PDB entry 4RJJ | X-ray diffraction, 2.34 A resolution | chains A and D of the 4 polymer chains in the assembly

== Chain A (and D) ==
Name: Acetolactate synthase
From: Bacillus subtilis
Notes: EC 4.1.3.18; chain D of this document is another copy of the same molecule, construct and numbering; everything in this record applies to it too
Reference sequence: V5MX36 (V5MX36_BACIU); residue numbers follow UniProt; this construct covers 1-571
Amino-acid sequence (571 residues; row label = number of the first residue in the row):
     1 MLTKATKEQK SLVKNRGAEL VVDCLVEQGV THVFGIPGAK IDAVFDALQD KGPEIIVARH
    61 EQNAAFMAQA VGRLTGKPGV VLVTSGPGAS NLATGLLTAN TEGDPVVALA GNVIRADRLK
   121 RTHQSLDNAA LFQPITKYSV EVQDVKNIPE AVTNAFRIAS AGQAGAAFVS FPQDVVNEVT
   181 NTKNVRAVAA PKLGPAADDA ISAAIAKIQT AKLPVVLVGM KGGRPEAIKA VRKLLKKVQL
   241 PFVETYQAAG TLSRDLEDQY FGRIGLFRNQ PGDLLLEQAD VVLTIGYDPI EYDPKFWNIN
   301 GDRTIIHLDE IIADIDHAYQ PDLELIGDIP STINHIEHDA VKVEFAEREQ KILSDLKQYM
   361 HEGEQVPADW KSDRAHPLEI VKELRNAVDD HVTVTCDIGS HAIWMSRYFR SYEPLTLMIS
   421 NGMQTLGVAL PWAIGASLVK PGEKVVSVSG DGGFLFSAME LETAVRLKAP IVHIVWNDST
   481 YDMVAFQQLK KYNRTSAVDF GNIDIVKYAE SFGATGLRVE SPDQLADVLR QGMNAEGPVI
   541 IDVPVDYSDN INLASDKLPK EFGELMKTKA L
Unresolved in the structure: 1-13, 569-571 (chain D: 1-13, 567-571)
Metal / ion sites: Mg2+: Asp451, Asp478, Thr480 (together with thiamine diphosphate)
Ligand contacts:
  - thiamine diphosphate (TPP), molecule 1: Ile36, Pro37, Gly38, Glu61, Thr84, Pro87, Gly88, Asn91, Gln124
  - thiamine diphosphate (TPP), molecule 2: Ile398, Gly399, Ser400, His401, Gln424, Thr425, Leu426, Gly450, Asp451, Gly452, Gly453, Phe456, Asp478, Thr480, Tyr481, Asp482, Met483, Val484, Phe500, Tyr547

== How chain A and chain D interact ==
Pairs across the interface - 54 pairs, chain A then chain D:
  Lys146(A) - His317(D)  hydrogen bond (backbone-side chain)
  Glu150(A) - Ile315(D)
  Glu150(A) - Asp316(D)
  Glu150(A) - His317(D)  hydrogen bond (side chain-backbone)
  Asn154(A) - Asp314(D)
  Asn154(A) - Ile315(D)  hydrogen bond (side chain-backbone)
  Arg157(A) - Ile312(D)
  Arg157(A) - Ala313(D)  hydrogen bond (side chain-backbone)
  Arg157(A) - Ile315(D)
  Arg157(A) - Glu324(D)  salt bridge
  Thr182(A) - His317(D)
  Lys183(A) - His317(D)
  Val185(A) - Ile315(D)  hydrophobic
  Val185(A) - His317(D)
  Val185(A) - Gln320(D)
  Arg186(A) - Gln320(D)  hydrogen bond (backbone-side chain)
  Arg186(A) - Pro321(D)  hydrogen bond (side chain-backbone)
  Arg186(A) - Asp322(D)  salt bridge
  Val188(A) - Ile315(D)  hydrophobic
  Val188(A) - Pro321(D)
  Val188(A) - Glu324(D)
  Ala189(A) - Glu324(D)
  Pro191(A) - Ile312(D)
  Pro191(A) - Glu324(D)
  Pro191(A) - Ile326(D)  hydrophobic
  Leu193(A) - Ile326(D)  hydrophobic
  Gly194(A) - Pro195(D)
  Gly194(A) - Ala197(D)
  Pro195(A) - Gly194(D)
  Ile312(A) - Arg157(D)
  Ile312(A) - Pro191(D)
  Ala313(A) - Arg157(D)  hydrogen bond (backbone-side chain)
  Asp314(A) - Asn154(D)
  Ile315(A) - Glu150(D)
  Ile315(A) - Asn154(D)  hydrogen bond (backbone-side chain)
  Ile315(A) - Arg157(D)
  Ile315(A) - Val188(D)  hydrophobic
  Asp316(A) - Glu150(D)
  His317(A) - Lys146(D)  hydrogen bond (side chain-backbone)
  His317(A) - Glu150(D)  hydrogen bond (backbone-side chain)
  His317(A) - Thr182(D)
  His317(A) - Lys183(D)
  His317(A) - Val185(D)
  Gln320(A) - Val185(D)
  Gln320(A) - Arg186(D)  hydrogen bond (side chain-backbone)
  Pro321(A) - Arg186(D)  hydrogen bond (backbone-side chain)
  Pro321(A) - Val188(D)
  Asp322(A) - Arg186(D)
  Glu324(A) - Arg157(D)  salt bridge
  Glu324(A) - Val188(D)
  Glu324(A) - Ala189(D)
  Glu324(A) - Pro191(D)
  Ile326(A) - Pro191(D)  hydrophobic
  Ile326(A) - Leu193(D)  hydrophobic
Interface residues without a listed pair, chain A (30 interface residues in all): Gln133, Pro149, Thr153, Ala161, Ala197
Interface residues without a listed pair, chain D (31 interface residues in all): Gln133, Pro149, Thr153, Ala161, Ala196

== Summary ==
30 residues of chain A face 31 of chain D across their interface, with 12 hydrogen bonds and 3 salt bridges.
Among the polar pairs are Arg157(A)-Glu324(D), Arg186(A)-Asp322(D) and Lys146(A)-His317(D). Bound to chain A:
thiamine diphosphate. Asp451(A), Asp478(A) and Thr480(A) form the Mg2+ site.
Chain A and chain D are both Acetolactate synthase (Bacillus subtilis); the structure, Acetolactate synthase
from Bacillus subtilis bound to ThDP - crystal form II, was determined by X-ray diffraction, deposited
together with 4RJI and 4RJK.
